8Y13 - chains A and B of the 4 polymer chains in the assembly; structure by electron microscopy, 3.18 A resolution.

== Chain A (and B) ==
Molecule: SIR2-like domain-containing protein
Organism: Bacillus subtilis
Notes: chain B of this document is another copy of the same molecule, construct and numbering; everything in this record applies to it too
UniProt: D4G637 (D4G637_BACNB); residue numbers follow UniProt; this construct covers 1-1005
Sequence (1005 residues; row label = number of the first residue in the row):
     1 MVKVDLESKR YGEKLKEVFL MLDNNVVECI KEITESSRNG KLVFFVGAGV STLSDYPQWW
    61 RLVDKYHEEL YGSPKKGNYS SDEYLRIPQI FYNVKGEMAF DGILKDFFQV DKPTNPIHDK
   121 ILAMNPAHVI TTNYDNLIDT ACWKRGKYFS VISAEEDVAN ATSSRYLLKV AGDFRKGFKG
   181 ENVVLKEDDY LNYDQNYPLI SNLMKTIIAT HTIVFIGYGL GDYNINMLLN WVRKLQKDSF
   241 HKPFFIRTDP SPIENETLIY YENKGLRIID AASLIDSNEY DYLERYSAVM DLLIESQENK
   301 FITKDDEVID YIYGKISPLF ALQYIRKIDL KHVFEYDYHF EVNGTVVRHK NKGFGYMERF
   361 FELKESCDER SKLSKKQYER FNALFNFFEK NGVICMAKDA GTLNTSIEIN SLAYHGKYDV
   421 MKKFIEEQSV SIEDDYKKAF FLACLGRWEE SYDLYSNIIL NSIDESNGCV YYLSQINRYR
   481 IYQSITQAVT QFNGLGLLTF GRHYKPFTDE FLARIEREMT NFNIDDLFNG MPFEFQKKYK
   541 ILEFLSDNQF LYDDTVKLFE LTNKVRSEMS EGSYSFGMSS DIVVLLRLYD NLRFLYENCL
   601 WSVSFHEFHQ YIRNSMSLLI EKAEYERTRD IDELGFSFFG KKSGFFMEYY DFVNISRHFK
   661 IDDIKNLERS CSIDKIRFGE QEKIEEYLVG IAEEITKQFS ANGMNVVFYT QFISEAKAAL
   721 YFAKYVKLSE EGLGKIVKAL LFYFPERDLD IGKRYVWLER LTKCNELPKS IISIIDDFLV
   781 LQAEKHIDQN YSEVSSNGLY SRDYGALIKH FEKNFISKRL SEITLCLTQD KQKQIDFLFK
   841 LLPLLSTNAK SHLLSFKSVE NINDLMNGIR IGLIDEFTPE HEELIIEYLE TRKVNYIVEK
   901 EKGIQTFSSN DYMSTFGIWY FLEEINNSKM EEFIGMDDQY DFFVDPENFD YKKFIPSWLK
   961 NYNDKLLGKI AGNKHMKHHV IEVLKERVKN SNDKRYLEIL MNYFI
Not modelled in the structure: 1-11, 494-502, 567-577, 627-643, 899-909 (chain B: 1-5, 495-503, 566-576, 633-643, 899-911)
Differences from the reference sequence: engineered mutation Ala171 (His in D4G637)
From the paper describing this entry:
  - catalytic residues: Asn133, Tyr134, Asp135 (by similarity / conservation)
  - mutagenesis - R86E, H171A: decreased catalytic activity
  - self-association interface (contacts with another copy of this molecule); pairs are residue here / residue on that copy: Thr206-Asn202, Asn226-Arg86 (hydrogen bond), Tyr260-Ile90 (hydrophobic contact), Tyr260-Gln89, Tyr261-Arg86 (hydrogen bond), Gln549, Phe559, Gln610, Ile981, Val988, Leu1000, Met1001
  - contacts within the chain: Asn202-Thr206, Asn548-Gln549 (hydrogen bond)
  - mutagenesis - Y134A, D135A, N202A, L1000A/M1001A: decreased catalytic activity on TTP
  - mutagenesis - Y260E: unchanged catalytic activity
  - mutagenesis - R86E: decreased stability

== Interface between chain A and chain B ==
Contacting residue pairs - 44 pairs, chain A then chain B:
  Lys41(A) - Ala159(B)  hydrogen bond (side chain-backbone)
  Lys144(A) - Glu518(B)
  Lys144(A) - Thr520(B)
  Arg145(A) - Thr520(B)  hydrogen bond (backbone-side chain)
  Arg145(A) - Asn521(B)
  Val158(A) - Thr210(B)
  Ala159(A) - Ala209(B)
  Ala159(A) - Thr210(B)
  Asn202(A) - Asn202(B)  hydrogen bond
  Thr206(A) - Asn202(B)
  Ala209(A) - Ala159(B)
  Ala209(A) - Leu199(B)  hydrophobic
  Thr210(A) - Val158(B)
  Thr210(A) - Ala159(B)
  Tyr471(A) - Trp143(B)
  Glu518(A) - Lys144(B)
  Met519(A) - Lys144(B)
  Thr520(A) - Arg145(B)  hydrogen bond
  Asn521(A) - Arg145(B)
  Phe522(A) - Arg145(B)  hydrogen bond (backbone-backbone)
  Phe522(A) - Gly146(B)
  Asn523(A) - Gly146(B)  hydrogen bond (backbone-backbone)
  Asp526(A) - Tyr148(B)  hydrogen bond (side chain-backbone)
  Asp526(A) - Ser163(B)
  Asn529(A) - Ser163(B)  hydrogen bond (backbone-side chain)
  Gly530(A) - Tyr148(B)
  Met531(A) - Thr162(B)
  Phe559(A) - Gln610(B)
  Arg566(A) - Arg669(B)
  Asn614(A) - Phe559(B)
  Asn666(A) - Lys564(B)
  Ile981(A) - Ile1005(B)  hydrophobic
  Lys985(A) - Met1001(B)  hydrogen bond (side chain-backbone)
  Lys985(A) - Ile1005(B)  hydrogen bond (side chain-backbone)
  Asn992(A) - Arg627(B)
  Asn992(A) - Asp630(B)
  Asp993(A) - Thr628(B)
  Asp993(A) - Arg629(B)  salt bridge
  Asp993(A) - Asp630(B)
  Asp993(A) - Ile631(B)
  Lys994(A) - Thr628(B)
  Lys994(A) - Arg629(B)
  Ile1005(A) - Ile981(B)  hydrophobic
  Ile1005(A) - Lys985(B)  hydrogen bond (backbone-side chain)
Also at the interface, not in a pair above, chain A (50 interface residues in all): Gly146, Tyr148, Ala161, Leu199, Lys205, Arg478, Arg517, Pro532, Gln549, Tyr552, Asn563, Lys564, His606, Gln610, Arg669, Ser670, Val988, Met1001, Tyr1003, Phe1004
Also at the interface, not in a pair above, chain B (45 interface residues in all): Lys41, Asp119, Lys147, Ala161, Arg165, Trp231, Asn523, Asp526, Gln549, Tyr552, Thr555, Val556, Tyr625, Asn666, Leu1000, Tyr1003

== In short ==
50 residues of chain A and 45 residues of chain B are in contact; the contacts include 11 hydrogen bonds and 1
salt bridge. Polar contacts include Asp993(A)-Arg629(B), Lys41(A)-Ala159(B) and Arg145(A)-Thr520(B). From the
paper: catalytic residues Asn133(A), Tyr134(A) and Asp135(A); Y134A, D135A and N202A of chain A, among others,
reduce catalytic activity on TTP; 7 substitutions were tested in all.
Chain A and chain B are both SIR2-like domain-containing protein (Bacillus subtilis); the structure, Cryo-EM
structure of anti-phage defense associated DSR2 tetramer (H171A), was determined by electron microscopy
together with 8Y34, 8Y3M, 8Y3W, 8Y3Y and 8ZC9 from the same study.
